PDB entry 1NCD | X-ray diffraction, 2.90 A resolution | chains N and H of the 3 polymer chains in the assembly

Chain N:
Protein: Influenza A subtype N9 neuraminidase
Source organism: Influenza A virus
Notes: EC 3.2.1.18
Reference sequence: P05803 (NRAM_IAWHM); the construct lacks a stretch of the UniProt sequence and is renumbered around it, so the offset changes along the chain: 82-169 = UniProt 83-170; 170-333 = UniProt 172-335; 335-392 = UniProt 336-393; 394-412 = UniProt 394-412; 1 more segments
Chain sequence (389 residues; each row starts with the number of its first residue; note: 2 numbers in that range are skipped by the numbering (no residue carries them; nothing is unmodelled there); a row labelled like 412A-412B holds insertion residues (412A, then the next letters in order)):
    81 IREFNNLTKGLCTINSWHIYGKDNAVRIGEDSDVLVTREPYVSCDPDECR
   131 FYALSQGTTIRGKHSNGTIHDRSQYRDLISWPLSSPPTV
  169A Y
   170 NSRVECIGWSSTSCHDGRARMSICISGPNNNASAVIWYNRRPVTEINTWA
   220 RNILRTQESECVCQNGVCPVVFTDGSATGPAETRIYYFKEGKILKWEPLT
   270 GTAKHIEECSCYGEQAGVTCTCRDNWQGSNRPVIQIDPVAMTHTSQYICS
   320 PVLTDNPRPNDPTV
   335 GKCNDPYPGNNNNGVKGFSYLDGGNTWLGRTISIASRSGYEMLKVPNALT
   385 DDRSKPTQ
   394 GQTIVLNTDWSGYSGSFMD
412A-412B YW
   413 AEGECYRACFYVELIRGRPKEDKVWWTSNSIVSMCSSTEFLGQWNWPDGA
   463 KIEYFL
Cystine bridges: Cys-92/Cys-417, Cys-124/Cys-129, Cys-175/Cys-193, Cys-183/Cys-230, Cys-232/Cys-237, Cys-278/Cys-291, Cys-280/Cys-289, Cys-318/Cys-337, Cys-421/Cys-447
Covalent attachments: N-acetylglucosamine (NAG) linked to Asn-86, Asn-146; glycan linked to Asn-200
Bound ions: Ca2+: Asp-293, Asn-294, Gly-297, Asp-324, Asn-344, Asn-347
UniProt features mapped onto this chain:
  - active site: Asp-151 (Proton donor/acceptor), Tyr-406 (Nucleophile)
  - binding site (substrate): Arg-118, Arg-152, Glu-276, Glu-277, Arg-292, Arg-371
  - binding site (Ca(2+)): Asp-293, Gly-297, Asp-324, Asn-347
  - glycosylation (N-linked (GlcNAc...) asparagine): Asn-86, Asn-146, Asn-200 (high mannose)

Chain H:
Protein: IGG2A-kappa NC41 fab (heavy chain)
Source organism: Mus musculus
Reference sequence: P01865 (GCAM_MOUSE); the construct has insertions or renumbered stretches relative to UniProt, so the offset changes along the chain: 114-130 = UniProt 1-17; 133-154 = UniProt 18-39; 162-169 = UniProt 42-49; 171-180 = UniProt 50-59; 4 more segments
Chain sequence (221 residues; each row starts with the number of its first residue; note: 13 numbers in that range are skipped by the numbering (no residue carries them; nothing is unmodelled there); a row labelled like 82A-82C holds insertion residues (82A, then the next letters in order)):
     1 QIQLVQSGPELKKPGETVKISCKASGYTFTNYGMNWVKQAPGKGLEWMGW
    51 IN
   52A T
    53 NTGEPTYGEEFKGRFAFSLETSASTANLQI
82A-82C NNL
    83 KNEDKATFFCARGEDNFG
100A-100C SLS
   101 DYWGQGTTLTVSSAKTTAPSVYPLAPVCGD
   133 TTGSSVTLGCLVKGYFPEPVTL
   156 TW
   162 NSGSLSSG
   171 VHTFPAVLQS
   183 DLYTLSSSVTVTSS
   198 TWP
   202 SQSIT
   208 CNVAHPASSTKVDKKIEPRG
Cystine bridges: Cys-22/Cys-92, Cys-142/Cys-208

How chain N and chain H interact:
Pairs across the interface (22):
  Ile-366(N) / Tyr-32(H)
  Ser-367(N) / Glu-96(H)  hydrogen bond
  Ser-367(N) / Asp-97(H)
  Ile-368(N) / Glu-96(H)  hydrogen bond (backbone-side chain)
  Ala-369(N) / Glu-96(H)
  Ala-369(N) / Leu-100B(H)  hydrophobic
  Ser-370(N) / Asp-97(H)  hydrogen bond
  Ser-370(N) / Ser-100A(H)  hydrogen bond
  Ser-372(N) / Asp-97(H)
  Ser-372(N) / Asn-98(H)
  Leu-399(N) / Asn-53(H)
  Asn-400(N) / Asn-31(H)  hydrogen bond (side chain-backbone)
  Asn-400(N) / Tyr-32(H)
  Asn-400(N) / Glu-96(H)  hydrogen bond (side chain-backbone)
  Asn-400(N) / Asp-97(H)
  Asn-400(N) / Asn-98(H)  hydrogen bond (backbone-backbone)
  Thr-401(N) / Asn-52(H)
  Thr-401(N) / Asn-53(H)
  Thr-401(N) / Asn-98(H)
  Trp-403(N) / Asn-98(H)
  Trp-403(N) / Phe-99(H)  hydrophobic
  Lys-432(N) / Ser-100A(H)
Also at the interface, not in a pair above, chain N (13 interface residues in all): Asp-402, Lys-463
Also at the interface, not in a pair above, chain H (15 interface residues in all): Thr-30, Gly-33, Trp-50, Glu-56, Gly-95

Overview:
13 residues of chain N face 15 of chain H across their interface; the contacts include 7 hydrogen bonds. Polar
contacts include Ser-367(N)/Glu-96(H), Ile-368(N)/Glu-96(H) and Ser-370(N)/Asp-97(H). N-acetylglucosamine is
covalently linked to Asn-86(N), Asn-146(N) and Asn-200(N).
Chain N is Influenza A subtype N9 neuraminidase (Influenza A virus) and chain H is IGG2A-kappa NC41 fab (heavy
chain) (Mus musculus); the structure, Refined crystal structure of the influenza virus N9 neuraminidase-NC41
fab complex, was determined by X-ray diffraction, deposited together with 1NCA.
